Entry 7Z6Q (electron microscopy, 2.50 A resolution); this record covers chains A and F of the 12 polymer chains in the assembly.

== Chain A ==
Protein: Photosystem P840 reaction center, large subunit
From: Chlorobaculum tepidum TLS
UniProtKB: Q8KAY0 (Q8KAY0_CHLTE); numbering as in UniProt (aligned over 1-731)
Chain sequence (731 residues; each row starts with the number of its first residue):
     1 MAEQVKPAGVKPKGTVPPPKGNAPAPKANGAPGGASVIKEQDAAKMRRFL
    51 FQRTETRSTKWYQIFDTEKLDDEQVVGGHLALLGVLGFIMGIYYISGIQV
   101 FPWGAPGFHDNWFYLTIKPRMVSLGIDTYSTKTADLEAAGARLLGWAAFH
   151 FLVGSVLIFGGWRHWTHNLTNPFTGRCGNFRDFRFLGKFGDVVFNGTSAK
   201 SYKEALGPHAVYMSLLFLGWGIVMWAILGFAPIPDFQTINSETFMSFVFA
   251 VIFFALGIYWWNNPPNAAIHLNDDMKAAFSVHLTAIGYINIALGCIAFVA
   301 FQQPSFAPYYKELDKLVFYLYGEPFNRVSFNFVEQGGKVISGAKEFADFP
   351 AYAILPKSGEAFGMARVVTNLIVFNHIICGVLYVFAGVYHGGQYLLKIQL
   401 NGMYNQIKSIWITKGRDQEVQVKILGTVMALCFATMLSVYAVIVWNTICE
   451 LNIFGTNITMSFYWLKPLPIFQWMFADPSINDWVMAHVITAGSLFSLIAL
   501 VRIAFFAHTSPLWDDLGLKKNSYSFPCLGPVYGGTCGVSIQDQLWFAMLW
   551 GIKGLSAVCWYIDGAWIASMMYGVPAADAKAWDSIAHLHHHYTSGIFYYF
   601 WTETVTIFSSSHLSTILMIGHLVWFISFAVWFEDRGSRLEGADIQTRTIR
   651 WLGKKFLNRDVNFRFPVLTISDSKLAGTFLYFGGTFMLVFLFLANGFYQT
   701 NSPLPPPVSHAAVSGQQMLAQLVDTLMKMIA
Unresolved in the structure: 1-41, 709-731
Metal / ion sites: bacteriochlorophyll a Mg site 1 near Glu-242 (its only coordinating residue here); bacteriochlorophyll a Mg site 2 near Asn-375 (its only coordinating residue here); 4Fe-4S cluster Fe: Cys-527, Cys-536 (shared with 2 residues of chain a); Ca2+: Asp-563, Glu-603, Phe-692, Asn-695, Gly-696
Residues lining bound ligands:
  - bacteriochlorophyll a (BCL), molecule 1: Trp-61, Tyr-62, Gln-63, Ile-64, Phe-65, Asp-66, Thr-67, Lys-276, Phe-279, Leu-283, Leu-382, Tyr-383, Phe-385, Ala-386, Tyr-389, His-390, Gln-393, Tyr-523, Gln-541, Leu-544, Trp-545, Met-548, Leu-675, Phe-679
  - bacteriochlorophyll a (BCL), molecule 2: Phe-65, Thr-67, Leu-70, Val-75, Gly-78, His-79, Leu-82, Trp-165, Met-275, Ala-278, Phe-279, His-282, Leu-283, Ile-286
  - bacteriochlorophyll a (BCL), molecule 3: Asp-72, Val-75, Val-76, His-79, Leu-80, Leu-83, Phe-149, Leu-152, Val-153, Val-156, Leu-157, Phe-180, Phe-183, Phe-185, Phe-194, Thr-197, Ser-198, Ala-199, Lys-200, Ser-201, Tyr-202, Ala-205, Pro-208, His-209, Tyr-212, Leu-216
  - bacteriochlorophyll a (BCL), molecule 4: Leu-80, Val-156, Leu-157, Phe-159, Gly-160, Arg-163, His-164, Asn-168, Leu-169, Thr-170, Asn-171, Pro-172, Arg-176, Gly-178, Asn-179, Phe-183, Phe-185, Leu-186, Tyr-212, Leu-215, Leu-216
  - bacteriochlorophyll a (BCL), molecule 5: Leu-83, Leu-86, Gly-87, Met-90, Tyr-94, Ile-117, Arg-120, Met-121, Leu-124, Trp-146, Phe-149, His-150, Val-153, Gly-154, Leu-157, Met-213, Leu-216, Phe-217, Trp-220, Val-223, Ile-289
  - bacteriochlorophyll a (BCL), molecule 6: Leu-83, Tyr-202, Lys-203, Ala-205, Leu-206, His-209, Ala-210, Met-213, Leu-216, Gly-219, Trp-220, Val-223, Pro-265, Ala-267, Leu-271, Asn-272, Ala-278, Val-281, His-282, Ala-285, Ile-286, Trp-411
  - bacteriochlorophyll a (BCL), molecule 7: Leu-86, Ile-89, Met-90, Tyr-93, Thr-116, Ile-117, Pro-119, Arg-120, Ser-123, Phe-217, Phe-236, Gln-237, Thr-238, Ile-239, Ser-241, Glu-242, Met-245, Ser-246, Phe-249, Ile-286, Asn-290, Leu-293, Phe-301, Ser-305, Phe-306, Tyr-309, Tyr-310, Ile-372, Asn-375, His-376, Cys-379, Tyr-383
  - bacteriochlorophyll a (BCL), molecule 8: Tyr-93, Trp-112, Phe-113, Thr-116, Ile-117, Leu-371, Ile-372, Phe-374, Asn-375, Ile-378, Cys-379, Leu-382, Phe-679, Phe-682, Gly-683, Phe-686, Met-687, Val-689, Phe-690, Leu-693
  - bacteriochlorophyll a (BCL), molecule 9: Asp-110, Asn-111, Trp-112, Phe-113, Leu-320, Tyr-321, Gly-322, His-612, Thr-615, Ile-616, Ile-619, Met-687, Phe-690
  - bacteriochlorophyll a (BCL), molecule 10: Ala-268, His-270, Leu-271, Ala-277, Ser-280, Val-281, Thr-284, Ala-285, Tyr-288, Val-384, Gly-387, Val-388, Gly-391, Gly-392, Tyr-394, Leu-395, Ile-410, Trp-411, Ile-412, Lys-414, Gly-415, Ile-424, Leu-500, Ala-504, Phe-505
  - bacteriochlorophyll a (BCL), molecule 11: Leu-431, Phe-433, Ala-434, Thr-435, Ser-438, Pro-467, Leu-468, Phe-471, Phe-475, Asp-482, Trp-483, Ala-486, His-487, Thr-490
  - chlorophyll a (CLA), molecule 1: Met-429, Cys-432, Phe-433, Met-436, Leu-437, Tyr-440, Phe-495, Ile-498, Arg-502, Phe-546, Leu-549, Trp-550
  - chlorophyll a (CLA), molecule 2: Met-436, Tyr-440, Ala-441, Val-444, Thr-447, Ile-448, Phe-454, Phe-495, Leu-549, Trp-550, Ile-552, Lys-553, Met-570, Ile-596, Phe-597, Phe-600, Trp-624, Tyr-681
  - chlorophyll a (CLA), molecule 3: Met-618, Ile-619, His-621, Leu-622, Trp-624, Phe-625, Phe-628
  - chlorophyll a (CLA), molecule 4: Leu-622, Val-623, Phe-625, Ile-626, Phe-628, Ala-629, Phe-632, Asp-634, Ser-637, Arg-638, Gly-641, Ala-642, Gln-645
  - F39 ([(2R,3S,4S,5R,6R)-6-[(10E,12E,14E)-2,6,10,14,19,23-hexamethyl-25-(2,3,6-trimethylphenyl)pentacosa-6,8,10,12,14,16,18,20,22,24-decaen-2-yl]oxy-3,4,5-tris(oxidanyl)oxan-2-yl]methyl dodecanoate): Phe-236, Gln-237, Tyr-288, Ala-292, Leu-293, Cys-295, Ile-296, Ala-297, Val-299, Ala-300, Phe-301, Gln-303, Ser-305, Phe-306, Ile-372, His-376, Ile-424, Val-501, Ala-504, Phe-505
  - Bacteriochlorophyll A isomer (GS0), molecule 1: Met-436, Tyr-440, Ile-443, Val-488, Gly-492, Ile-552, Lys-553, Gly-554, Ser-556, Ala-557, Trp-560, Ile-567, Ile-596, Phe-600, Thr-604, Ile-607, Phe-608, Leu-617, His-621, Trp-624, Tyr-681, Thr-685, Leu-688, Val-689, Phe-692
  - Bacteriochlorophyll A isomer (GS0), molecule 2: Phe-597, Phe-600, Trp-601
  - IKV ([(2R)-2-hexadecanoyloxy-3-[(2S,3S,4R,5R,6S)-6-(hydroxymethyl)-3,4,5-tris(oxidanyl)oxan-2-yl]oxy-propyl] hexadecanoate): Ile-291, Cys-295, Phe-298, Arg-366, Ile-377, Val-381, Phe-385, Met-474, Phe-475, Ala-476, Asp-477, Asn-481, Asp-482, Met-485, Ala-486, Ile-489, Thr-490, Gly-492, Ser-493, Leu-494, Gly-551, Gly-554, Leu-555, Val-558, Tyr-561, Ile-562, Gly-564, Tyr-592, Gln-699
  - 4Fe-4S cluster (SF4): Cys-527, Gly-529, Pro-530, Cys-536, Glu-633, Ile-670
Reported in the primary citation:
  - binding site for Bacteriochlorophyll A isomer: Trp-601 (from molecular simulation)

== Chain F ==
Protein: Bacteriochlorophyll a protein
From: Chlorobaculum tepidum TLS
UniProtKB: Q46393 (BCPA_CHLTE); numbering as in UniProt (aligned over 1-366)
Chain sequence (366 residues; each row starts with the number of its first residue):
     1 MALFGSNDVTTAHSDYEIVLEGGSSSWGKVKARAKVNAPPASPLLPADCD
    51 VKLNVKPLDPAKGFVRISAVFESIVDSTKNKLTIEADIANETKERRISVG
   101 EGMVSVGDFSHTFSFEGSVVNLFYYRSDAVRRNVPNPIYMQGRQFHDILM
   151 KVPLDNNDLIDTWEGTVKAIGSTGAFNDWIRDFWFIGPAFTALNEGGQRI
   201 SRIEVNGLNTESGPKGPVGVSRWRFSHGGSGMVDSISRWAELFPSDKLNR
   251 PAQVEAGFRSDSQGIEVKVDGEFPGVSVDAGGGLRRILNHPLIPLVHHGM
   301 VGKFNNFNVDAQLKVVLPKGYKIRYAAPQYRSQNLEEYRWSGGAYARWVE
   351 HVCKGGVGQFEILYAQ
Unresolved in the structure: 1-7
Curated features (UniProtKB/Swiss-Prot):
  - binding site (bacteriochlorophyll a): His-111, His-146, His-290, His-297, His-298
Metal / ion sites: bacteriochlorophyll a Mg site 1 near Tyr-124 (its only coordinating residue here); bacteriochlorophyll a Mg site 2 near Leu-242 (its only coordinating residue here)
Residues lining bound ligands:
  - bacteriochlorophyll a (BCL), molecule 1: Ala-12, Ser-14, Tyr-16, Ala-34, Val-36, Ala-38, Pro-39, Pro-40, Ala-41, Ser-42, Ala-189, Phe-258, Ser-260, Ile-265, Val-267, His-298, Val-301, Gly-302, Asn-305, Phe-307, Cys-353
  - bacteriochlorophyll a (BCL), molecule 2: Tyr-16, Ile-18, Val-30, Ala-32, Cys-49, Val-51, Phe-71, Ala-256, Gly-257, Phe-258, Val-269, Ile-287, Leu-288, Asn-289, His-290, Pro-291, Pro-294, Leu-295, His-298, Leu-313, Tyr-345, Trp-348, Val-349, Val-352, Cys-353, Phe-360, Ile-362
  - bacteriochlorophyll a (BCL), molecule 3: Val-30, Val-51, Leu-53, Val-55, Val-65, Ile-67, Phe-71, Ile-88, Asp-234, Ser-235, Arg-238, Glu-241, Leu-242, Phe-243, Pro-244, Ser-245, Leu-248, Val-254, Ala-256, Val-269, Phe-273, Pro-274, Gly-275, Leu-288, Pro-291
  - bacteriochlorophyll a (BCL), molecule 4: Ala-41, Ser-42, Pro-43, Phe-71, Leu-82, Phe-185, Ile-186, Pro-188, Ala-189, Ala-192, Leu-193, Gln-198, Ile-293, Pro-294, His-297, His-298, Met-300, Val-301
  - bacteriochlorophyll a (BCL), molecule 5: Ser-42, Pro-43, Leu-44, Cys-49, Phe-71, Ser-73, Val-75, Asn-80, Lys-81, Leu-82, Ile-84, Val-106, Phe-113, Phe-115, Ile-148, Phe-183, Trp-184, Ile-186, Phe-258
  - bacteriochlorophyll a (BCL), molecule 6: Leu-53, Val-55, Ile-67, Ala-69, Phe-71, Ile-84, Ala-86, Ile-88, Arg-96, Ile-97, Ser-98, Phe-115, Gly-117, Ser-118, Val-119, Gln-144, His-146, Ile-148, Trp-184, Trp-223, Phe-225, His-227, Ser-235, Trp-239, Leu-242, Ala-252, Val-254, Phe-273
  - bacteriochlorophyll a (BCL), molecule 7: Leu-82, Val-104, Val-106, Phe-109, His-111, Phe-113, Met-150, Val-152, Leu-154, Asp-158, Leu-159, Thr-162, Trp-163, Thr-166, Ile-180, Phe-183, Trp-184, Ile-203, Val-205, Leu-208, Gly-219, Ser-221, Trp-223
  - bacteriochlorophyll a (BCL), molecule 8: Leu-122, Phe-123, Tyr-124, Tyr-125, Arg-126, Arg-143
  - bacteriochlorophyll a (BCL), molecule 9: Tyr-125, Ser-127, Ala-129, Val-130
  - bacteriochlorophyll a (BCL), molecule 10: Tyr-125, Val-130, Val-134, Pro-137, Ile-138, Tyr-139, Gln-141
  - bacteriochlorophyll a (BCL), molecule 11: Asp-161, Thr-162, Gly-165, Thr-166, Ala-169, Ser-172, Thr-173, Ala-175, Phe-176, Trp-179, Ile-180, Phe-183

== Interface between chain A and chain F ==
Pairs across the interface (21):
  Arg-57(A) / Lys-322(F)
  Glu-68(A) / Gln-333(F)  hydrogen bond (backbone-backbone)
  Lys-69(A) / Gln-333(F)
  Asp-72(A) / Arg-331(F)
  Arg-181(A) / Ser-14(F)
  Arg-181(A) / Asp-310(F)  salt bridge
  Arg-181(A) / Ala-311(F)
  Arg-181(A) / Gln-312(F)
  Asp-182(A) / His-13(F)  salt bridge
  Asn-195(A) / Asp-8(F)
  Lys-200(A) / Asp-310(F)
  Lys-200(A) / Arg-331(F)
  Tyr-202(A) / Arg-331(F)
  Ile-269(A) / Arg-347(F)
  Asp-273(A) / Arg-331(F)
  Asp-273(A) / Gly-343(F)
  Asp-273(A) / Ala-344(F)  hydrogen bond (side chain-backbone)
  Asp-273(A) / Arg-347(F)  salt bridge
  Asn-401(A) / Tyr-325(F)
  Asn-401(A) / Gln-329(F)
  Gln-406(A) / Ala-327(F)
Other interface residues (no listed pair), chain A (20 interface residues in all): Leu-70, Asp-71, Ser-201, Asn-272, Asp-274, Lys-397, Met-403
Other interface residues (no listed pair), chain F (18 interface residues in all): Val-309, Arg-324, Ser-332

== In short ==
Chain A and chain F form an interface of 20 and 18 residues respectively; the contacts include 2 hydrogen
bonds and 3 salt bridges. Polar contacts include Arg-181(A)/Asp-310(F), Asp-182(A)/His-13(F) and
Asp-273(A)/Arg-347(F). From the paper: a binding site for Bacteriochlorophyll A isomer at Trp-601(A).
Here chain A is Photosystem P840 reaction center, large subunit and chain F is Bacteriochlorophyll a protein,
both from Chlorobaculum tepidum TLS. Entry 7Z6Q (Cryo-EM structure of the whole photosynthetic complex from
the green sulfur bacteria) was determined by electron microscopy.
